PDB entry 6IOK | electron microscopy, 3.64 A resolution | chains K and E of the 12 polymer chains in the assembly

# Chain K
Molecule: Multidrug resistance protein MexA
From: Pseudomonas aeruginosa PAO1
UniProt: P52477 (MEXA_PSEAE); residues 2-360 here correspond to UniProt positions 25-383 (UniProt number = residue number + 23)
Sequence (362 residues; row label = number of the first residue in the row; numbers below 1 keep their minus sign (Gly-1 is residue -1)):
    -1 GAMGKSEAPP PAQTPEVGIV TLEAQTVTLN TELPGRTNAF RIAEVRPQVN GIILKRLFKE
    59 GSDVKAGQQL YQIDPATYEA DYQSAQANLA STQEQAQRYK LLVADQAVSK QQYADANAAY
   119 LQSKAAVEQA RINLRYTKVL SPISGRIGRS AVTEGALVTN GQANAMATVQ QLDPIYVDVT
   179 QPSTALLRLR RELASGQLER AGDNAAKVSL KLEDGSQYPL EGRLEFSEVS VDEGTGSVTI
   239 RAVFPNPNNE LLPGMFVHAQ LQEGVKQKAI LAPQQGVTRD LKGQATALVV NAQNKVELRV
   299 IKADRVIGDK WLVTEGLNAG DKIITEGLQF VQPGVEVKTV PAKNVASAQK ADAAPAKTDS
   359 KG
Unresolved in the structure: -1 to 11, 343-360
Differences from the reference sequence: expression tag (-1 to 1)
What the authors report for this chain:
  - mutagenesis - L100D: abolished binding to Outer membrane protein OprM
  - mutagenesis - L100D: abolished growth in response to drug resistance
  - mutagenesis - R96A, L99D, D103A, Q104A: unchanged binding to Outer membrane protein OprM
  - mutagenesis - R96D, S107D: decreased binding to Outer membrane protein OprM
  - mutagenesis - R39D, S107D, R147D: decreased growth in response to drug resistance
  - mutagenesis - R39D: abolished binding to another copy of this molecule
  - mutagenesis - R147D: abolished binding to Multidrug resistance protein MexA (chain K)
  - mutagenesis - R34A, R34D, T233A, T233V, R277A, R277D: abolished binding to Multidrug resistance protein MexB (chain E)

# Chain E
Molecule: Multidrug resistance protein MexB
From: Pseudomonas aeruginosa PAO1
UniProt: P52002 (MEXB_PSEAE); numbering as in UniProt (aligned over 1-1046)
Sequence (1054 residues; each row starts with the number of its first residue):
     1 MSKFFIDRPI FAWVIALVIM LAGGLSILSL PVNQYPAIAP PAIAVQVSYP GASAETVQDT
    61 VVQVIEQQMN GIDNLRYISS ESNSDGSMTI TVTFEQGTDP DIAQVQVQNK LQLATPLLPQ
   121 EVQRQGIRVT KAVKNFLMVV GVVSTDGSMT KEDLSNYIVS NIQDPLSRTK GVGDFQVFGS
   181 QYSMRIWLDP AKLNSYQLTP GDVSSAIQAQ NVQISSGQLG GLPAVKGQQL NATIIGKTRL
   241 QTAEQFENIL LKVNPDGSQV RLKDVADVGL GGQDYSINAQ FNGSPASGIA IKLATGANAL
   301 DTAKAIRQTI ANLEPFMPQG MKVVYPYDTT PVVSASIHEV VKTLGEAILL VFLVMYLFLQ
   361 NFRATLIPTI AVPVVLLGTF GVLAAFGFSI NTLTMFGMVL AIGLLVDDAI VVVENVERVM
   421 AEEGLSPREA ARKSMGQIQG ALVGIAMVLS AVFLPMAFFG GSTGVIYRQF SITIVSAMAL
   481 SVIVALILTP ALCATMLKPI EKGDHGEHKG GFFGWFNRMF LSTTHGYERG VASILKHRAP
   541 YLLIYVVIVA GMIWMFTRIP TAFLPDEDQG VLFAQVQTPP GSSAERTQVV VDSMREYLLE
   601 KESSSVSSVF TVTGFNFAGR GQSSGMAFIM LKPWEERPGG ENSVFELAKR AQMHFFSFKD
   661 AMVFAFAPPS VLELGNATGF DLFLQDQAGV GHEVLLQARN KFLMLAAQNP ALQRVRPNGM
   721 SDEPQYKLEI DDEKASALGV SLADINSTVS IAWGSSYVND FIDRGRVKRV YLQGRPDARM
   781 NPDDLSKWYV RNDKGEMVPF NAFATGKWEY GSPKLERYNG VPAMEILGEP APGLSSGDAM
   841 AAVEEIVKQL PKGVGYSWTG LSYEERLSGS QAPALYALSL LVVFLCLAAL YESWSIPFSV
   901 MLVVPLGVIG ALLATSMRGL SNDVFFQVGL LTTIGLSAKN AILIVEFAKE LHEQGKGIVE
   961 AAIEACRMRL RPIVMTSLAF ILGVVPLAIS TGAGSGSQHA IGTGVIGGMV TATVLAIFWV
  1021 PLFYVAVSTL FKDEASKQQA SVEKGQLEHH HHHH
Unresolved in the structure: 1031-1054
Differences from the reference sequence: expression tag (1047-1054)
Curated features (UniProtKB/Swiss-Prot):
  - mutagenesis: Asp407 (D407N: Proton counter-transport is compromised, thereby preventing efflux pump activity, in vitro)
What the authors report for this chain:
  - conformationally variable residues (helix shift, loop rearrangement): Met653 to Ala661, Gly675 to Phe680
  - contacts within the chain: Phe617-Asn676

# Interface between chain K and chain E
Contacting residue pairs - 4 pairs, chain K then chain E:
  Arg34(K) - Ala737(E)  hydrogen bond (side chain-backbone)
  Glu211(K) - Lys734(E)  salt bridge
  Phe254(K) - Lys734(E)
  His256(K) - Glu733(E)  salt bridge
Interface residues without a listed pair, chain K (5 interface residues in all): Pro32
Interface residues without a listed pair, chain E (4 interface residues in all): Leu738

# Summary
Chain K and chain E form an interface of 5 and 4 residues respectively; the contacts include 1 hydrogen bond
and 2 salt bridges. Polar contacts include Glu211(K)-Lys734(E), His256(K)-Glu733(E) and Arg34(K)-Ala737(E).
From the paper: R34A, R34D and T233A of chain K, among others, abolish binding to Multidrug resistance protein
MexB (chain E); conformational variability at Met653(E) and Gly675(E); 15 substitutions were tested in all.
Chain K is Multidrug resistance protein MexA and chain E is Multidrug resistance protein MexB, both from
Pseudomonas aeruginosa PAO1; the structure, Cryo-EM structure of multidrug efflux pump MexAB-OprM (0 degree
state), was determined by electron microscopy (same publication as 6IOL).
